PDB entry 9J8A | X-ray diffraction, 1.75 A resolution | chains H and L of the 3 polymer chains in the assembly

Chain H:
Molecule: Heavy chain of BA8 Fab
From: Oryctolagus cuniculus
Notes: antibody fragment or engineered binder
Amino-acid sequence (226 residues; each row starts with the number of its first residue):
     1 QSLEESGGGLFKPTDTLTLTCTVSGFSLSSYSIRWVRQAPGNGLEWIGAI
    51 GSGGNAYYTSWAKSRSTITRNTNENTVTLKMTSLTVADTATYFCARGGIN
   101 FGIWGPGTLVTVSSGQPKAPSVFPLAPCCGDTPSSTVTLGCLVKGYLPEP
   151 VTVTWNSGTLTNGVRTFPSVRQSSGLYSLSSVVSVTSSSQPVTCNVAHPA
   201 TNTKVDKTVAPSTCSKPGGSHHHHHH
Disordered / not traced: 134-135
Disulfides: Cys21-Cys94, Cys129-Cys214, Cys141-Cys194
From the paper describing this entry:
  - mutagenesis - R34A (Tm 75.0 degC): increased stability
  - mutagenesis - S30A, S32A, N55A: unchanged binding to Sulfated peptide from CCR5

Chain L:
Molecule: Light Chain of Fab BA8
From: Oryctolagus cuniculus
Notes: antibody fragment or engineered binder
Amino-acid sequence (213 residues; each row starts with the number of its first residue):
     1 AAVLTQTPSPVSAAVGSTVTINCQSSQSVYSKNWLSWFQQKPGQPPKQLI
    51 YSASTLDSGVPSRFSGSGSGTQFTLTISGVQCDDAATYYCQGTYGDASAF
   101 GGGTEVVVKGDPVAPTVLIFPPSADLVATGTVTIVCVANKYFPDVTVTWE
   151 VDGTTQTTGIENSKTPQNSADCTYNLSSTLTLTSTQYNSHKEYTCKVTQG
   201 TTSVVQSFNRGDC
Disulfides: Cys23-Cys90, Cys82-Cys172, Cys136-Cys195
From the paper describing this entry:
  - mutagenesis - S98A: unchanged binding to Sulfated peptide from CCR5

How chain H and chain L interact:
Cross-chain cystine bridges: Cys128(H)-Cys213(L)
Pairs across the interface (70):
  Arg34(H) with Gln91(L); Thr93(L), hydrogen bond; Ser98(L)
  Val36(H) with Phe100(L), hydrophobic
  Gln38(H) with Gln40(L), hydrogen bond; Tyr89(L)
  Asn42(H) with Tyr89(L)
  Gly43(H) with Tyr89(L)
  Leu44(H) with Pro46(L), hydrophobic; Tyr89(L); Phe100(L)
  Trp46(H) with Ala97(L), hydrophobic; Ser98(L); Phe100(L)
  Tyr57(H) with Asp96(L)
  Phe93(H) with Pro45(L), hydrophobic; Pro46(L)
  Gly98(H) with Trp34(L)
  Ile99(H) with Asn33(L); Trp34(L); Ser36(L); Tyr51(L); Ser52(L)
  Asn100(H) with Gln48(L), hydrogen bond; Tyr51(L)
  Phe101(H) with Phe38(L); Gln48(L), hydrogen bond (backbone-side chain); Gln91(L)
  Gly102(H) with Gln48(L)
  Trp104(H) with Phe38(L); Pro46(L), hydrophobic; Phe100(L), hydrophobic
  Phe123(H) with Leu126(L), hydrophobic; Thr129(L)
  Pro124(H) with Ser123(L)
  Leu125(H) with Phe120(L); Val135(L), hydrophobic
  Ala126(H) with Phe120(L); Pro121(L)
  Pro127(H) with Phe120(L)
  Cys128(H) with Pro121(L); Phe208(L), hydrophobic; Asn209(L); Asp212(L); Cys213(L), disulfide
  Cys129(H) with Asp212(L); Cys213(L)
  Thr138(H) with Leu118(L); Phe120(L)
  Leu142(H) with Thr133(L)
  Lys144(H) with Thr131(L); Thr133(L), hydrogen bond
  Arg165(H) with Asn139(L), hydrogen bond; Asn175(L)
  Phe167(H) with Val137(L), hydrophobic; Ser163(L); Thr165(L); Asn175(L); Leu176(L); Ser177(L)
  Pro168(H) with Ser163(L), hydrogen bond (backbone-side chain); Lys164(L)
  Val170(H) with Glu161(L); Asn162(L); Ser163(L)
  Gln172(H) with Glu161(L), hydrogen bond
  Thr213(H) with Pro121(L); Cys213(L), hydrogen bond (side chain-backbone)
  His223(H) with Asp125(L), salt bridge
  His225(H) with Cys213(L), hydrogen bond (side chain-backbone)
Other interface residues (no listed pair), chain H (41 interface residues in all): Glu45, Pro106, Leu139, Arg171, Ser178, Ser180, Val182, Cys214
Other interface residues (no listed pair), chain L (44 interface residues in all): Asp57, Ala99, Ala124

Overview:
41 residues of chain H and 44 residues of chain L are in contact, with 1 disulfide bond, 10 hydrogen bonds and
1 salt bridge. Among the polar pairs are His223(H)-Asp125(L), Arg34(H)-Thr93(L) and Gln38(H)-Gln40(L). The
paper reports that R34A of chain H increases stability; S30A, S32A and N55A of chain H leave binding to
Sulfated peptide from CCR5 unchanged.
Here chain H is Heavy chain of BA8 Fab and chain L is Light Chain of Fab BA8, both from Oryctolagus cuniculus.
Entry 9J8A (Structure of antibody BA8 in complex with sulfated peptide from CCR5) was determined by X-ray
diffraction.
